Entry 1MQS (X-ray diffraction, 3.00 A resolution); this record covers chains A and B.

[Chain A]
Protein: Sly1 Protein
Source organism: Saccharomyces cerevisiae
UniProtKB: P22213 (SLY1_YEAST); residues 1-666 here = UniProt positions 1-666
Amino-acid sequence (671 residues; each row starts with the number of its first residue; numbers below 1 keep their minus sign (Gly-4 is residue -4)):
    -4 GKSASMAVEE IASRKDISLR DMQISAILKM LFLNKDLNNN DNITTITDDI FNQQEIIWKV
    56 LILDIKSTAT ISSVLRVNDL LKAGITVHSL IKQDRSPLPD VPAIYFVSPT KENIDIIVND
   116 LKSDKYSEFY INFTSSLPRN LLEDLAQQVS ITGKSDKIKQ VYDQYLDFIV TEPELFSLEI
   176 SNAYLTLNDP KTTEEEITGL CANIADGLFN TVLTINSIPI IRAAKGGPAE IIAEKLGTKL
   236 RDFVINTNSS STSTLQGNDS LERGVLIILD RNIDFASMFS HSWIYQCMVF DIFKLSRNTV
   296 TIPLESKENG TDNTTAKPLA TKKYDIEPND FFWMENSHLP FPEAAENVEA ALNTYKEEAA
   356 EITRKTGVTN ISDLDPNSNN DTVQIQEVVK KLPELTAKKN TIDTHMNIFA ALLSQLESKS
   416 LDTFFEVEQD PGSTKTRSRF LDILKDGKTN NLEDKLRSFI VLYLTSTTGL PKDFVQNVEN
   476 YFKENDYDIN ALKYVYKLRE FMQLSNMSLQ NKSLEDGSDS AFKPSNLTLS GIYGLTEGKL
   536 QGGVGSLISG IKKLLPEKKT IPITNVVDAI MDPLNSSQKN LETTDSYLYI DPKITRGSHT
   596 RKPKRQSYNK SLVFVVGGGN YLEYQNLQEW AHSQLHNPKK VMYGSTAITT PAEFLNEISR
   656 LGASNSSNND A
Disordered / not traced: -4 to 9, 245-256, 299-313, 362-381, 510-527, 663-666
Construct notes: cloning artifact (-4 to 0); modified residue (17, 25, 273, 283, 329, 401, 497, 502, 566, 637)
Modified positions: Mse17, Mse25, Mse273, Mse283, Mse329, Mse401, Mse497, Mse502, Mse566, Mse637 (selenomethionine; parent Met)
Curated features (UniProtKB/Swiss-Prot):
  - natural variant: Glu532 (E532K: In SLY1-20 mutant)
What the authors report for this chain:
  - contacts within the chain: Asn29-Gln155 (hydrogen bond), Arg134-Glu138, Leu132-Asp158, Asn29-Gln159 (hydrogen bond), Ser131-Tyr160 (hydrogen bond), Glu167-Trp328, Arg258-Asp586 (salt bridge), Arg266-Glu618 (salt bridge), Arg266-Asp269 (backbone contact), Arg266-Gly613 (backbone contact), His276-Asp449, Asp286-Arg452 (hydrogen bond), Asp325-His400 (hydrogen bond), Lys394-Asp398 (hydrogen bond), Phe274-Arg452 (backbone contact), Ser275-Arg452 (backbone contact)
  - mutagenesis - E532K: increased growth (citing earlier work)
  - mutagenesis - R266K: decreased growth (citing earlier work)

[Chain B]
Protein: Integral Membrane Protein SED5
Source organism: Saccharomyces cerevisiae
UniProtKB: Q01590 (SED5_YEAST); residue numbers follow UniProt; this construct covers 1-45
Amino-acid sequence (50 residues; numbered -4 to 45; the number before each row is that of its first residue; numbers below 1 keep their minus sign (Gly-4 is residue -4)):
    -4 GAMAGMNIKD RTSEFQQSVL SYKKRNKNFR EQQRERLQEK ESENFANNTT
Disordered / not traced: 22-45
Construct notes: cloning artifact (-4 to 0)
What the authors report for this chain:
  - contacts within the chain: Asp5-Thr7 (hydrogen bond), Arg6-Glu9

[Interface between chain A and chain B]
Contacting residue pairs (36):
  Leu32(A) - Met1(B)  hydrophobic
  Leu132(A) - Arg6(B)  hydrogen bond (backbone-side chain)
  Arg134(A) - Glu9(B)  salt bridge
  Leu137(A) - Arg6(B)
  Leu137(A) - Glu9(B)
  Leu137(A) - Phe10(B)  hydrophobic
  Glu138(A) - Tyr17(B)
  Leu140(A) - Phe10(B)  hydrophobic
  Ala141(A) - Phe10(B)  hydrophobic
  Ala141(A) - Ser13(B)
  Ala141(A) - Val14(B)
  Gln142(A) - Tyr17(B)
  Ser145(A) - Val14(B)
  Ser145(A) - Tyr17(B)
  Ser145(A) - Lys18(B)
  Ser150(A) - Val14(B)
  Ile153(A) - Phe10(B)  hydrophobic
  Ile153(A) - Gln11(B)
  Lys154(A) - Thr7(B)
  Gln155(A) - Thr7(B)
  Val156(A) - Asp5(B)
  Val156(A) - Arg6(B)  hydrogen bond (backbone-backbone)
  Val156(A) - Thr7(B)  hydrogen bond (backbone-side chain)
  Val156(A) - Phe10(B)  hydrophobic
  Tyr157(A) - Lys4(B)
  Tyr157(A) - Asp5(B)  hydrogen bond
  Asp158(A) - Lys4(B)  hydrogen bond (backbone-backbone)
  Asp158(A) - Arg6(B)  salt bridge
  Gln159(A) - Lys4(B)
  Tyr160(A) - Ile3(B)  hydrophobic
  Leu208(A) - Gly-4(B)
  Asn211(A) - Gly-4(B)  hydrogen bond (side chain-backbone)
  Asn211(A) - Met-2(B)
  Ser212(A) - Gly-4(B)
  Ile213(A) - Gly-4(B)
  Phe238(A) - Gly-4(B)
Interface residues without a listed pair, chain A (26 interface residues in all): Ser131, Val144, Thr242
Interface residues without a listed pair, chain B (18 interface residues in all): Ala-3, Ala-1, Gly0
Interface features reported in the paper:
  - pairs named by the authors: Leu137(A)-Phe10(B) (hydrophobic contact), Leu140(A)-Phe10(B) (hydrophobic contact), Ala141(A)-Phe10(B) (hydrophobic contact), Ile153(A)-Phe10(B) (hydrophobic contact), Val156(A)-Phe10(B) (hydrophobic contact), Tyr157(A)-Asp5(B) (pi stacking), Tyr160(A)-Lys4(B), Ile3(B)-Tyr160(A), Ile3(B)-Leu208(A), Ile3(B)-Phe238(A), Arg6(B)-Asp158(A), Arg6(B)-Leu132(A), Thr7(B)-Val156(A) (hydrogen bond), Glu9(B)-Arg134(A), Ser13(B)-Ala141(A) (hydrophobic contact), Val14(B)-Ala141(A) (hydrophobic contact), Tyr17(B)-Gln142(A) (hydrophobic contact), Tyr17(B)-Ser145(A) (hydrophobic contact)
  - interface residues, chain B: Asp5(B)
  - hot spots on chain B (mutagenesis) - F10A: abolished binding to Sly1 Protein (chain A) (citing earlier work)

[In short]
26 residues of chain A and 18 residues of chain B are in contact; the contacts include 6 hydrogen bonds and 2
salt bridges. Polar pairs include Arg134(A)-Glu9(B), Asp158(A)-Arg6(B) and Leu132(A)-Arg6(B). The paper
describes hydrophobic contacts between Leu137(A) and Phe10(B), Leu140(A) and Phe10(B) and Ala141(A) and
Phe10(B) among others; pi stacking between Tyr157(A) and Asp5(B); contacts between Tyr160(A) and Lys4(B),
Ile3(B) and Tyr160(A) and Ile3(B) and Leu208(A) among others. The paper reports that E532K of chain A
increases growth; the interface residue Asp5(B); 3 substitutions were tested in all.
Chain A is Sly1 Protein and chain B is Integral Membrane Protein SED5, both from Saccharomyces cerevisiae; the
structure, Crystal structure of Sly1p in complex with an N-terminal peptide of Sed5p, was determined by X-ray
diffraction.
